PDB entry 5N61 | electron microscopy, 3.40 A resolution | chains P and Q of the 21 polymer chains in the assembly

Chain P:
Name: RNA polymerase I-specific transcription initiation factor RRN6
Organism: Saccharomyces cerevisiae
UniProtKB: P32786 (RRN6_YEAST); residues 1-894 here = UniProt positions 1-894
Amino-acid sequence (894 residues; numbered 1 to 894; the number before each row is that of its first residue):
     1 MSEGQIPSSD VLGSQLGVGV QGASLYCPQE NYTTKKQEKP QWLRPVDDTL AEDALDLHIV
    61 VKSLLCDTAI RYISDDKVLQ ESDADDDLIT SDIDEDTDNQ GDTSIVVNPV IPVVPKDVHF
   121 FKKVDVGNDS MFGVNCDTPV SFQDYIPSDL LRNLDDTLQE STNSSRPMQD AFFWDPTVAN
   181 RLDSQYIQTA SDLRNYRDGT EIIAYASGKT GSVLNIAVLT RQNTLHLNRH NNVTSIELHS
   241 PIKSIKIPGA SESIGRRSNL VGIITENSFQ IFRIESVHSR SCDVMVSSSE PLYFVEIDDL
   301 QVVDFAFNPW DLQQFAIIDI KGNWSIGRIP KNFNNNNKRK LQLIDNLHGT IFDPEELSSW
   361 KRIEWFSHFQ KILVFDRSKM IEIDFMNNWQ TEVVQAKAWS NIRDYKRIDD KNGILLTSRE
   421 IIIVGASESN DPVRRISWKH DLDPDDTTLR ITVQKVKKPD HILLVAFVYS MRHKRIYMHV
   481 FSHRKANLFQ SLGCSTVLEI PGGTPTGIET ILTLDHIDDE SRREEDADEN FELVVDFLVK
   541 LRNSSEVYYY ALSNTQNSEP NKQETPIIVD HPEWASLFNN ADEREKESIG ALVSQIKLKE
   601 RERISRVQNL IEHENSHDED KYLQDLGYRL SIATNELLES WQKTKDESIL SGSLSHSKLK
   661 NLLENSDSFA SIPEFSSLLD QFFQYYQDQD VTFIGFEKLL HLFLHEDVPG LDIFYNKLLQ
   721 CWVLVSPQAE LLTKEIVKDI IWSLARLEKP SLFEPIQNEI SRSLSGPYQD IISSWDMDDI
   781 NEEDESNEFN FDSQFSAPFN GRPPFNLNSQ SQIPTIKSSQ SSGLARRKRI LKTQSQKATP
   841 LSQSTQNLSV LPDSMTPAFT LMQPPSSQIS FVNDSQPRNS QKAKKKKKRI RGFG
Not modelled in the structure: 1-19, 28-48, 69-179, 306-313, 336-341, 512-530, 559-566, 780-894

Chain Q:
Name: RNA polymerase I-specific transcription initiation factor RRN7
Organism: Saccharomyces cerevisiae
UniProtKB: P40992 (RRN7_YEAST); residues 1-514 here = UniProt positions 1-514
Amino-acid sequence (514 residues; row label = number of the first residue in the row):
     1 MSTFIRGPIC GTDNCPSRLW RIIDGRRTCQ YGHVMEGDVE FNDDEDDLNG LGAGVITRRL
    61 NLTTNATGSF QSSQLTNSQL LQQQQRQSHK KFKKLIGHEA KLLFLKSFQF ILKRQIRWLI
   121 TEMRFPKEFE HVAKIIWLKI LKTINDQPQE ELKLQLHMTS TISILYLAST HLSLPVYTCD
   181 YIKWICTAKM PYFQASEILP KSWRIQLPNY YVSILEGSIS PFNGQLYNKI ALTCGMIHFK
   241 EFFNSEISCQ GLLLKLVMQC ALPPEFYFYT KQVIEFEETD IRNLTLWERT DERHTGRVSN
   301 HAELRVLSYF MLTINWMLSF DRDRQYPLKW ILSLTESLTQ RTTTSESIGR NIVKVVYPDK
   361 PTSSDYFQWS EEETLEFLKW MEKQFLPTQT KSLHNENGSM EMTIDQKIAR RKLYKIFPLD
   421 REANHDGEFN DSTHQLTFIE DLQERYAKQT PFFESNKIRD SLNYQEANPP ARKEAIGRLL
   481 THIASQLLVD FAISKEQLKD CISRIKNACL HRMN
Not modelled in the structure: 1-2, 36-93, 200-224, 391-404, 421-431, 454-468
Metal / ion sites: Zn2+: Cys10, Cys15, Cys29
UniProt features mapped onto this chain:
  - zinc finger: Thr3 to Glu36 (RRN7-type)
  - region: Gly37 to Ala66 (B-reader), Thr67 to Lys101 (B-linker)
  - binding site (Zn(2+)): Cys10, Cys15, Cys29, His33
  - mutagenesis: Cys29 (C29A: Impaired binding to Pol I), His33 (H33S: Impaired binding to Pol I)

Chain P / chain Q interface:
Residue-residue contacts (141; chain P residue first):
  Arg472(P) with Lys360(Q)
  Lys474(P) with Ser364(Q), hydrogen bond
  Arg475(P) with Ser364(Q), hydrogen bond; Phe367(Q)
  Leu498(P) with Gln368(Q)
  Ile567(P) with Glu474(Q); Arg478(Q); His482(Q)
  Ile568(P) with Glu474(Q)
  Val569(P) with Glu474(Q), hydrogen bond (backbone-side chain); Thr481(Q)
  Glu573(P) with Lys495(Q), salt bridge; Lys499(Q), salt bridge
  Trp574(P) with Thr481(Q); Ala484(Q), hydrophobic; Lys495(Q); Lys499(Q)
  Leu577(P) with Lys499(Q); Ile502(Q), hydrophobic; Ser503(Q); Lys506(Q), hydrogen bond (backbone-side chain)
  Phe578(P) with Asn315(Q), hydrogen bond (backbone-side chain); Leu480(Q), hydrophobic; Ile502(Q), hydrophobic; Lys506(Q)
  Asn579(P) with Lys506(Q), hydrogen bond (backbone-side chain)
  Asn580(P) with Lys506(Q); Leu510(Q)
  Arg584(P) with Asn514(Q), hydrogen bond (backbone-side chain)
  Glu585(P) with Leu510(Q); Asn514(Q)
  Lys586(P) with Phe320(Q)
  Ser588(P) with Leu510(Q); Met513(Q), hydrogen bond; Asn514(Q), hydrogen bond
  Ile589(P) with Trp316(Q), hydrophobic; Phe320(Q), hydrophobic
  Ala591(P) with Met513(Q), hydrophobic
  Leu592(P) with Phe276(Q), hydrophobic
  Val593(P) with Trp316(Q); Met317(Q); Phe320(Q)
  Gln595(P) with Gln272(Q)
  Ile596(P) with Gln272(Q); Met317(Q), hydrophobic
  Lys597(P) with Asp321(Q); Asp323(Q), salt bridge
  Lys599(P) with Gln272(Q)
  Arg603(P) with Phe268(Q)
  Ile649(P) with Phe242(Q)
  Leu650(P) with Glu241(Q); Phe242(Q), hydrophobic
  Gly652(P) with His171(Q); Phe242(Q), hydrogen bond (backbone-backbone)
  Leu654(P) with Asn244(Q), hydrogen bond (backbone-side chain)
  Ser655(P) with Asn244(Q)
  His656(P) with His171(Q); Asn244(Q), hydrogen bond
  Lys658(P) with Glu246(Q), salt bridge
  Phe693(P) with Glu128(Q)
  Lys698(P) with Arg124(Q)
  Leu702(P) with Pro175(Q), hydrophobic; Val176(Q), hydrophobic; Lys255(Q), hydrogen bond (backbone-side chain)
  Phe703(P) with Pro175(Q), hydrophobic; Gly251(Q); Leu254(Q), hydrophobic; Met258(Q)
  Leu704(P) with Met258(Q), hydrophobic; Phe438(Q)
  His705(P) with Lys183(Q); Lys255(Q); Glu346(Q), salt bridge
  Glu706(P) with Thr437(Q)
  Asp707(P) with Arg124(Q), salt bridge
  Leu718(P) with Leu254(Q), hydrophobic; Met258(Q), hydrophobic
  Gln720(P) with Gln443(Q), hydrogen bond
  Cys721(P) with Ile439(Q), hydrophobic; Leu442(Q), hydrophobic; Gln443(Q); Tyr446(Q)
  Trp722(P) with Pro264(Q); Tyr446(Q), hydrogen bond
  Leu724(P) with Gln443(Q); Tyr446(Q); Ala447(Q); Thr450(Q), hydrogen bond (backbone-side chain)
  Val725(P) with Pro263(Q), hydrophobic; Tyr446(Q), hydrophobic; Gln449(Q)
  Ser726(P) with Glu265(Q); Phe452(Q)
  Leu732(P) with Glu265(Q)
  Glu735(P) with Phe268(Q)
  Ile736(P) with Leu254(Q), hydrophobic; Phe268(Q), hydrophobic
  Asp739(P) with Gln250(Q), hydrogen bond; Tyr267(Q), hydrogen bond; Lys271(Q), salt bridge
  Ile740(P) with Gln250(Q); Gly251(Q)
  Ser743(P) with Ser173(Q); Gln250(Q)
  Leu744(P) with Ser173(Q)
  Glu748(P) with His171(Q); Leu172(Q)
  Lys749(P) with His171(Q)
  Leu752(P) with Lys127(Q); His131(Q)
  Pro755(P) with His131(Q); Ile135(Q)
  Asn758(P) with Ile135(Q); Lys139(Q)
  Glu759(P) with Lys134(Q); Ile135(Q); Leu138(Q)
  Arg762(P) with Leu138(Q); Lys139(Q); Lys142(Q)
  Ser763(P) with Leu138(Q)
  Ser765(P) with Lys142(Q), hydrogen bond (backbone-side chain)
  Gly766(P) with Asn145(Q)
  Pro767(P) with Asn145(Q), hydrogen bond (backbone-side chain); Asp146(Q)
  Gln769(P) with Leu102(Q)
  Asp770(P) with Leu105(Q); Leu141(Q); Asn145(Q)
  Ser773(P) with Gln109(Q)
  Ser774(P) with Leu138(Q); Leu141(Q)
  Trp775(P) with Gln109(Q), hydrogen bond (backbone-side chain); Lys113(Q), hydrogen bond (backbone-side chain)
  Asp776(P) with Lys113(Q); Lys134(Q)
  Met777(P) with Lys113(Q)
  Asp778(P) with Phe110(Q); Lys113(Q), salt bridge
  Asp779(P) with Phe110(Q); Arg117(Q)
Interface residues without a listed pair, chain P (85 interface residues in all): His571, Gly590, Glu600, Ser651, Ser653, Ser657, Ile694, Leu699, Lys717, Pro727
Interface residues without a listed pair, chain Q (88 interface residues in all): Met123, Leu174, Trp184, Leu262, Tyr269, Met311, Gln325, Tyr326, Glu444, Phe453, Leu488, Asn507

Overview:
Chain P and chain Q form an interface of 85 and 88 residues respectively; the contacts include 22 hydrogen
bonds and 8 salt bridges. Among the polar pairs are Glu573(P)-Lys495(Q), Glu573(P)-Lys499(Q) and
Lys597(P)-Asp323(Q). From UniProt: 4 Zn2+-binding residues and 2 mutagenesis sites on chain Q.
Here chain P is RNA polymerase I-specific transcription initiation factor RRN6 and chain Q is RNA polymerase
I-specific transcription initiation factor RRN7, both from Saccharomyces cerevisiae. Entry 5N61 (RNA
polymerase I initially transcribing complex) was determined by electron microscopy together with 5O7X, 5N5Y,
5N5Z and 5N60 from the same study.
